Entry 8FY9 (electron microscopy, 3.10 A resolution); this record covers chains C and H of the 8 polymer chains in the assembly.

[Chain C]
Protein: Cas1
Sequence (316 residues; each row starts with the number of its first residue):
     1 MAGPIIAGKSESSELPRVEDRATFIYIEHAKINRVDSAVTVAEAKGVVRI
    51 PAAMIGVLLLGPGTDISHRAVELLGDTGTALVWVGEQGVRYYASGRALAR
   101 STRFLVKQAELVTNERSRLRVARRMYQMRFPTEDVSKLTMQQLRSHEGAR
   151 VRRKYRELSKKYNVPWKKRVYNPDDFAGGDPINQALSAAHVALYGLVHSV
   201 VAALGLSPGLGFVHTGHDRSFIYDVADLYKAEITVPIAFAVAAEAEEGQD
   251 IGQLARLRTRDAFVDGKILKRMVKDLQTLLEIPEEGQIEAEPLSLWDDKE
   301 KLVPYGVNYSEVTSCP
Unresolved in the structure: 1-3, 284-316
What the authors report for this chain:
  - binding site for the 28-nt DNA strand: His-29

[Chain H]
Molecule: 28-nt DNA strand
Sequence (28 nucleotides; each row starts with the number of its first residue):
     1 ACTCATGATGCACAAGTGGTTGCGCGTG

[How chain C and chain H interact]
Pairs across the interface (7):
  Ile-6(C) with DC25(H), base contact
  Lys-9(C) with DC25(H), sugar contact
  Arg-34(C) with DG24(H), hydrogen bond to the base
  Arg-69(C) with DC23(H), hydrogen bond to the phosphate; DG24(H), salt bridge to the phosphate
  Glu-72(C) with DG24(H), hydrogen bond to the base
  Arg-100(C) with DG28(H), hydrogen bond to the base
Other interface residues (no listed pair), chain C (7 interface residues in all): Ala-7
Other interface residues (no listed pair), chain H (5 interface residues in all): DG26

[Overview]
7 residues of chain C and 5 residues of chain H are in contact, with 4 hydrogen bonds and 1 salt bridge. Polar
pairs include Arg-34(C)/DG24(H), Glu-72(C)/DG24(H) and Arg-100(C)/DG28(H). The paper reports a binding site
for the 28-nt DNA strand at His-29(C).
Chain C is Cas1 and chain H is a 28-nt DNA strand; the structure, Cryo-EM structure of
Cas1:Cas2-DEDDh:PAM-deficient prespacer complex, was determined by electron microscopy together with 8FYA,
8FYB, 8FYC and 8FYD from the same study.
